7E3D - chains A and B; structure by X-ray diffraction, 2.50 A resolution.

Chain A (and B):
Protein: Acetylcholinesterase
Source organism: Homo sapiens
Notes: EC 3.1.1.7; chain B of this document is another copy of the same molecule, construct and numbering; everything in this record applies to it too
UniProtKB: P22303 (ACES_HUMAN); residues 4-543 here correspond to UniProt positions 35-574 (UniProt number = residue number + 31)
Amino-acid sequence (540 residues; each row starts with the number of its first residue):
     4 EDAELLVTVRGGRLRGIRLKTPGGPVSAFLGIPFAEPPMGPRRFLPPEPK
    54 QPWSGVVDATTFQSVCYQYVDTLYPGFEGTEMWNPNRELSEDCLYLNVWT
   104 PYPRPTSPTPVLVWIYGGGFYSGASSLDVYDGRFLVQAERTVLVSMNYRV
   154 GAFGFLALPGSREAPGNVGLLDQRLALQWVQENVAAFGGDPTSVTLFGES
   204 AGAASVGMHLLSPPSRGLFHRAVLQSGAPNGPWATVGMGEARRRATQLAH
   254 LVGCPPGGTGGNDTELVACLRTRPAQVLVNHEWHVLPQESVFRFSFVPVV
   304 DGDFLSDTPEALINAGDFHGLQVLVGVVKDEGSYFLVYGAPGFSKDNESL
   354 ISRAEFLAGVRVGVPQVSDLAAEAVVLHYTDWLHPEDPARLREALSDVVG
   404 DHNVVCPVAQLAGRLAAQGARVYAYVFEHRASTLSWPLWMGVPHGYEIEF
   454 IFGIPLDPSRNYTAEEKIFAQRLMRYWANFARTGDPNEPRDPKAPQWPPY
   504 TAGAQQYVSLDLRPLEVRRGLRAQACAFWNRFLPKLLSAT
Not modelled in the structure: 259-264, 495-497, 543 (chain B: 260-261, 493-494, 543)
Curated features (UniProtKB/Swiss-Prot):
  - active site: S203 (Acyl-ester intermediate), E334 (Charge relay system), H447 (Charge relay system)
  - binding site (galanthamine): W86, E202, S203, Y337
  - binding site (huperzine A): W86, Y133, Y337
  - binding site (huprine W): G122, S203, W439, H447
  - glycosylation (N-linked (GlcNAc...) asparagine): N265, N350, N464
Disulfide bonds: C69-C96, C257-C272, C409-C529
Covalent attachments: glycan linked to N350

How chain A and chain B interact:
Contacting residue pairs (39):
  L373(A) - F535(B)  hydrophobic
  L373(A) - K538(B)
  L373(A) - L539(B)
  E376(A) - K538(B)
  A377(A) - F535(B)
  L380(A) - A530(B)
  L380(A) - F531(B)
  L380(A) - F535(B)  hydrophobic
  T383(A) - Q527(B)  hydrogen bond (backbone-side chain)
  D384(A) - Q527(B)
  W385(A) - Q508(B)  hydrogen bond (backbone-side chain)
  W385(A) - Q527(B)  hydrogen bond (backbone-side chain)
  W385(A) - A530(B)
  W385(A) - R534(B)
  L386(A) - Q508(B)
  L386(A) - R522(B)  hydrogen bond (backbone-side chain)
  L386(A) - G523(B)
  L386(A) - A526(B)  hydrophobic
  H387(A) - R522(B)
  Q508(A) - W385(B)  hydrogen bond (side chain-backbone)
  Q508(A) - L386(B)
  R522(A) - L386(B)  hydrogen bond (side chain-backbone)
  R522(A) - H387(B)
  G523(A) - L386(B)
  A526(A) - W385(B)
  Q527(A) - T383(B)  hydrogen bond (side chain-backbone)
  Q527(A) - D384(B)
  Q527(A) - W385(B)  hydrogen bond (side chain-backbone)
  A530(A) - L380(B)
  A530(A) - W385(B)
  F531(A) - L380(B)
  R534(A) - W385(B)
  F535(A) - L373(B)
  F535(A) - A377(B)
  F535(A) - L380(B)  hydrophobic
  F535(A) - L539(B)  hydrophobic
  K538(A) - L373(B)
  K538(A) - E376(B)
  L539(A) - L373(B)
Interface residues without a listed pair, chain B (21 interface residues in all): A542

In short:
20 residues of chain A and 21 residues of chain B are in contact; the contacts include 8 hydrogen bonds. Polar
contacts include T383(A)-Q527(B), W385(A)-Q508(B) and W385(A)-Q527(B).
Chain A and chain B are both Acetylcholinesterase (Homo sapiens); the structure, Crystal structure of human
acetylcholinesterase, was determined by X-ray diffraction (same publication as 7XN1 and 7E3H).
